PDB entry 7QPN | X-ray diffraction, 1.95 A resolution | chain A

# Chain A
Protein: Phosphatidylinositol 5-Phosphate 4-Kinase (PI5P4K2C)
From: Homo sapiens
Notes: engineered mutation(s): aa32-421(delta 300-341)
Chain sequence (348 residues; each row starts with the number of its first residue; note: 42 numbers in that range are skipped by the numbering (no residue carries them; nothing is unmodelled there)):
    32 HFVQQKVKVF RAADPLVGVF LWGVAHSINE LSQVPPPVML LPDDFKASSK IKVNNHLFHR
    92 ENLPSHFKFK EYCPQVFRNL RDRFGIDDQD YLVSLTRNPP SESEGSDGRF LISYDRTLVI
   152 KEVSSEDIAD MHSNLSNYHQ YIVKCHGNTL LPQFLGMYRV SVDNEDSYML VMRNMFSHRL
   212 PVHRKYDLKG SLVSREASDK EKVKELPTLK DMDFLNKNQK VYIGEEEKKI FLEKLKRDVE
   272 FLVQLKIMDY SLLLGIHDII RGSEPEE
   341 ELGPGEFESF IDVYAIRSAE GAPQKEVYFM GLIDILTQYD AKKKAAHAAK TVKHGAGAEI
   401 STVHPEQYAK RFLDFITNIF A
Disordered / not traced: 32-36, 136-138, 341-343, 384-402, 421
Ligand contacts:
  - AMP-PNP (ANP; phosphoaminophosphonic acid-adenylate ester): Phe76, Lys77, Lys81, Lys101, Tyr103, Ser156, Ile159, Ala160, His163, Arg190, Tyr199
  - DVF (5-methyl-2-(2-propan-2-ylphenyl)-N-(pyridin-2-ylmethyl)pyrrolo[3,2-d]pyrimidin-4-amine): Asp161, Met162, Asn165, Leu166, Tyr169, Leu182, Pro183, Phe185, Phe272, Leu273, Leu276, Ile278, Tyr281, Leu372, Ile373, Asp374, Leu376, Thr377

# In short
Ligands of chain A: compound DVF and AMP-PNP.
Chain A is Phosphatidylinositol 5-Phosphate 4-Kinase (PI5P4K2C) (Homo sapiens); the structure, Crystal
Structure of Phosphatidylinositol 5-Phosphate 4-Kinase (PI5P4K2C) bound to an allosteric inhibitor and
AMP-PNP, was determined by X-ray diffraction (same publication as 7QIE).
